PDB entry 8GAM | electron microscopy, 3.46 A resolution | chains A and K of the 15 polymer chains in the assembly

[Chain A]
Name: Cas7
Organism: Neisseria lactamica
Reference sequence: A0A378VEU0 (A0A378VEU0_NEILA); residues 2-283 here = UniProt positions 2-283
Amino-acid sequence (283 residues; row label = number of the first residue in the row):
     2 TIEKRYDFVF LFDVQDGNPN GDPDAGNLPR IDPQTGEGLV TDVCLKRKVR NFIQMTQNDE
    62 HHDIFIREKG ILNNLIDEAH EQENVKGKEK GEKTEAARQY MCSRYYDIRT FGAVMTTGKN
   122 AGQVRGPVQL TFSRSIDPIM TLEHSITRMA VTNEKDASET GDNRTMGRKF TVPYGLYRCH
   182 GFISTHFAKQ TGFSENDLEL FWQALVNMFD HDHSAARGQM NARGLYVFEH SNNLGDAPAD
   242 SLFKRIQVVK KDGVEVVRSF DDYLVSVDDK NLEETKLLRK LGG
Construct notes: expression tag (284)

[Chain K]
Molecule: crRNA
Sequence (43 nucleotides; numbered 1 to 43; the number before each row is that of its first residue):
     1 GUUGAAACAG GGUCAGCUUG CCGUAGGUGG CAUCGCCCUC GUC

[How chain A and chain K interact]
Pairs across the interface (46):
  Asn21(A) - G27(K)  hydrogen bond to the phosphate
  Asn21(A) - U28(K)  phosphate contact
  Gly22(A) - G27(K)  sugar contact
  Asp23(A) - G27(K)  hydrogen bond to the sugar
  Asp25(A) - G27(K)  base contact
  Ala26(A) - G27(K)  base contact
  Gly27(A) - G27(K)  base contact
  Gly27(A) - U28(K)  base contact
  Asn28(A) - G27(K)  hydrogen bond to the sugar
  Arg31(A) - G27(K)  salt bridge to the phosphate
  Thr42(A) - G27(K)  phosphate contact
  Val44(A) - A25(K)  sugar contact
  Val44(A) - G26(K)  phosphate contact
  Val44(A) - G27(K)  phosphate contact
  Arg48(A) - G26(K)  phosphate contact
  Arg68(A) - G26(K)  base contact
  Arg68(A) - G29(K)  sugar contact
  Glu69(A) - G26(K)  base contact
  Gly113(A) - U24(K)  phosphate contact
  Gly113(A) - A25(K)  phosphate contact
  Ala114(A) - U24(K)  phosphate contact
  Val115(A) - U24(K)  sugar contact
  Gln124(A) - G23(K)  hydrogen bond to the base
  Val125(A) - G23(K)  hydrogen bond to the sugar
  Arg126(A) - G20(K)  base contact
  Arg126(A) - G23(K)  salt bridge to the phosphate
  Arg126(A) - U24(K)  phosphate contact
  Ile147(A) - C31(K)  base contact
  Ile147(A) - U33(K)  phosphate contact
  Thr148(A) - C31(K)  hydrogen bond to the sugar
  Thr148(A) - A32(K)  sugar contact
  Thr148(A) - U33(K)  base contact
  Arg149(A) - C31(K)  sugar contact
  Arg149(A) - A32(K)  phosphate contact
  Met150(A) - A32(K)  hydrogen bond to the phosphate
  Asp163(A) - G35(K)  hydrogen bond to the base
  Arg165(A) - A32(K)  base contact
  Arg165(A) - C34(K)  hydrogen bond to the base
  Arg165(A) - G35(K)  base contact
  Met167(A) - C31(K)  base contact
  Gly168(A) - C31(K)  base contact
  Arg169(A) - C31(K)  hydrogen bond to the base
  Ser215(A) - G29(K)  hydrogen bond to the phosphate
  Ser215(A) - G30(K)  hydrogen bond to the phosphate
  Ala217(A) - G29(K)  phosphate contact
  Arg218(A) - G29(K)  salt bridge to the phosphate
Interface residues without a listed pair, chain A (35 interface residues in all): Cys45, Lys47, Ser146, Lys170

[In short]
The interface between chain A and chain K involves 35 residues on one side and 14 on the other; the contacts
include 12 hydrogen bonds and 3 salt bridges. Among the polar pairs are Gln124(A)-G23(K), Asp163(A)-G35(K) and
Arg165(A)-C34(K).
Here chain A is Cas7 (Neisseria lactamica) and chain K is crRNA. Entry 8GAM (Exploiting Activation and
Inactivation Mechanisms in Type I-C CRISPR-Cas3 for Genome Editing Applications) was determined by electron
microscopy together with 8G9S, 8G9T, 8G9U, 8GAF and 8GAN from the same study.
